6ON0 - chains A and B of the 4 polymer chains in the assembly; structure by X-ray diffraction, 1.60 A resolution.

[Chain A (and B)]
Molecule: Gp39
From: Escherichia phage N15
Notes: chain B of this document is another copy of the same molecule, construct and numbering; everything in this record applies to it too
Reference sequence: Q37964 (Q37964_BPN15); residues 1-71 here = UniProt positions 1-71
Sequence (71 residues; each row starts with the number of its first residue):
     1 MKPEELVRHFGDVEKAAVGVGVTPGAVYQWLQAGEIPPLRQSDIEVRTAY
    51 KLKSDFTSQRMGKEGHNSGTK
Not modelled in the structure: 63-71 (chain B: 64-71)
From the paper describing this entry:
  - binding site for the 17-nt DNA strand: L39

[Interface between chain A and chain B]
Pairs across the interface (26; chain A residue first):
  L39(A) - R40(B)
  R40(A) - L39(B)
  S42(A) - S42(B)
  S42(A) - D43(B)  hydrogen bond
  S42(A) - V46(B)
  D43(A) - L39(B)
  D43(A) - S42(B)  hydrogen bond
  E45(A) - V46(B)
  E45(A) - Y50(B)  hydrogen bond
  V46(A) - S42(B)
  V46(A) - E45(B)
  V46(A) - S54(B)
  V46(A) - F56(B)
  V46(A) - T57(B)
  R47(A) - F56(B)
  A49(A) - R60(B)
  Y50(A) - E45(B)  hydrogen bond
  Y50(A) - Y50(B)  hydrophobic
  Y50(A) - T57(B)
  S54(A) - V46(B)
  F56(A) - V46(B)
  F56(A) - R47(B)
  T57(A) - V46(B)
  T57(A) - Y50(B)
  R60(A) - A49(B)
  R60(A) - Y50(B)
Also at the interface, not in a pair above, chain A (14 interface residues in all): P38
Also at the interface, not in a pair above, chain B (15 interface residues in all): P38, K53

[In short]
The interface between chain A and chain B involves 14 residues on one side and 15 on the other; the contacts
include 4 hydrogen bonds. Polar pairs include S42(A)-D43(B) and E45(A)-Y50(B). The paper reports a binding
site for the 17-nt DNA strand at L39(A).
Chain A and chain B are both Gp39 (Escherichia phage N15); the structure, Structure of N15 cro complexed with
consensus operator DNA, was determined by X-ray diffraction.
